PDB entry 7JN7 | electron microscopy, 3.30 A resolution | chains A and D of the 4 polymer chains in the assembly

[Chain A (and D)]
Name: Dipeptidyl peptidase 9
Source organism: Homo sapiens
Notes: EC 3.4.14.5; chain D of this document is another copy of the same molecule, construct and numbering; everything in this record applies to it too
UniProtKB: Q86TI2 (DPP9_HUMAN); numbering as in UniProt (aligned over 1-863)
Chain sequence (891 residues; numbered -27 to 863; the number before each row is that of its first residue; numbers below 1 keep their minus sign (Met-27 is residue -27)):
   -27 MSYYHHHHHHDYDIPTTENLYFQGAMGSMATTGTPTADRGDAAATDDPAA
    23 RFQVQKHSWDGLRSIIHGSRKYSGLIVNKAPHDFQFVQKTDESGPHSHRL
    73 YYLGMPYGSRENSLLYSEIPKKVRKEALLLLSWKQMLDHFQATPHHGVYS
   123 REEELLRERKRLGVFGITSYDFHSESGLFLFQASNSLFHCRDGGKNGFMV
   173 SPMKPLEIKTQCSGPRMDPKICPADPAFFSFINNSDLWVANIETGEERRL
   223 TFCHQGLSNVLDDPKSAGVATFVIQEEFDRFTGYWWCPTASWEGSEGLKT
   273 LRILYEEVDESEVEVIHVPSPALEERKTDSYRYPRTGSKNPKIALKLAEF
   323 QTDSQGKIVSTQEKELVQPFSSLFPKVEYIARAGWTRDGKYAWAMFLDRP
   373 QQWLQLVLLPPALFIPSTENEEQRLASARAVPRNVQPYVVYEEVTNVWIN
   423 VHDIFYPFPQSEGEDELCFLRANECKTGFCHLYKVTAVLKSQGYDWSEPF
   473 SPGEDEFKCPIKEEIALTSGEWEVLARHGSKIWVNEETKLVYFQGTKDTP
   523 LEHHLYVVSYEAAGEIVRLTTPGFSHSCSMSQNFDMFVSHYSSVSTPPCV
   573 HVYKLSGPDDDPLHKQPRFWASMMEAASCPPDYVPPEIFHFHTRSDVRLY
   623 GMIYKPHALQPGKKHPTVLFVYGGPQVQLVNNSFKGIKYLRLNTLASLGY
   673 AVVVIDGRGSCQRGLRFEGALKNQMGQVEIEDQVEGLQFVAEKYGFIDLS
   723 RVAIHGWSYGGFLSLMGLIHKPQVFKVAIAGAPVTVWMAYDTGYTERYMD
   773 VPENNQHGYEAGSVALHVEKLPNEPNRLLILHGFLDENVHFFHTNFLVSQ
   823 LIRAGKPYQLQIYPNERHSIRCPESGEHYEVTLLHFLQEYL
Disordered / not traced: -27 to 17 (chain D: -27 to 17, 44-52, 77-85, 110-138)
Covalently attached groups: compound GK2 linked to Ser730
Construct notes: expression tag (-27 to 0)
Residues lining bound ligands: GK2 ([(2R)-1-[(2R)-2-azanyl-3-methyl-butanoyl]pyrrolidin-2-yl]boronic acid): Arg133, Glu248, Glu249, Tyr644, Gln648, Tyr731, Val756, Trp759, Tyr762, Tyr766, Asn810, Val811, His840
Swiss-Prot annotation at these positions:
  - active site (Charge relay system): Ser730, Asp808, His840
  - binding site (Val-boroPro): Ser730
  - modified residue: Ala2 (N-acetylalanine)
  - natural variant: Arg82 to Leu863 (deletion: In HATIS), Gly138 (G138S: In HATIS), Ser185 to Leu863 (deletion: In HATIS), Gln822 to Leu863 (deletion: In HATIS)
  - mutagenesis: Arg96 to Lys97 (Reduced interaction with CARD8 without affecting the peptidase activity), Leu100 to Leu101 (Reduced interaction with NLRP1 and CARD8 without affecting the peptidase activity), Leu102 to Leu103 (Reduced interaction with CARD8 without affecting the peptidase activity), Leu102 (L102E: Reduced interaction with NLRP1 without affecting the peptidase activity), Glu597 (E597R: Reduced interaction with NLRP1 without affecting the peptidase activity), Ser730 (S730A: Abolished dipeptidyl peptidase activity and ability to sequester NLRP1 and inhibit pyroptosis)
From the paper describing this entry:
  - conformationally variable residues (order/disorder transition): Arg133
  - binding site for GK2: Ser730
  - mutagenesis - K93E/K94E: decreased expression

[Interface between chain A and chain D]
Residue-residue contacts (82):
  Trp31(A) - Asn795(D)
  Trp31(A) - Pro797(D)
  Trp31(A) - Gly827(D)  hydrogen bond (side chain-backbone)
  Trp31(A) - Pro829(D)
  Arg35(A) - Gly827(D)
  Val287(A) - Lys299(D)  hydrogen bond (backbone-side chain)
  Ile288(A) - Arg298(D)
  His289(A) - Arg298(D)  hydrogen bond (backbone-backbone)
  His289(A) - Lys299(D)
  His289(A) - Thr300(D)  hydrogen bond (side chain-backbone)
  Leu295(A) - Phe814(D)
  Leu295(A) - Asn817(D)
  Glu296(A) - Phe814(D)
  Arg298(A) - Ile288(D)
  Arg298(A) - His289(D)  hydrogen bond (backbone-backbone)
  Arg298(A) - Tyr305(D)
  Arg298(A) - Arg307(D)
  Arg298(A) - Ala761(D)  hydrogen bond (side chain-backbone)
  Arg298(A) - Phe814(D)
  Lys299(A) - Val287(D)
  Lys299(A) - His289(D)
  Thr300(A) - His289(D)  hydrogen bond (backbone-side chain)
  Thr300(A) - Thr300(D)
  Tyr305(A) - Arg298(D)
  Arg307(A) - Arg298(D)
  Ala761(A) - Arg298(D)
  Asn795(A) - Trp31(D)
  Asn795(A) - Asp32(D)
  Pro797(A) - Trp31(D)
  Pro797(A) - His857(D)
  Asn798(A) - Tyr862(D)  hydrogen bond
  Phe806(A) - Phe806(D)  hydrophobic
  Phe806(A) - Asn817(D)
  Phe813(A) - Phe806(D)  hydrophobic
  Phe814(A) - Leu295(D)
  Phe814(A) - Glu296(D)
  Phe814(A) - Arg298(D)
  Asn817(A) - Leu295(D)
  Asn817(A) - Phe806(D)
  Asn817(A) - Ile834(D)
  Asn817(A) - Pro836(D)
  Phe818(A) - Glu296(D)
  Val820(A) - Ile834(D)
  Val820(A) - Pro836(D)  hydrophobic
  Ser821(A) - Pro836(D)
  Ser821(A) - Asn837(D)  hydrogen bond
  Ile824(A) - Ile834(D)
  Ile824(A) - Tyr835(D)  hydrophobic
  Ile824(A) - Pro836(D)
  Ile824(A) - Ser847(D)
  Ile824(A) - His850(D)
  Arg825(A) - Glu846(D)  salt bridge
  Gly827(A) - Trp31(D)  hydrogen bond (backbone-side chain)
  Gly827(A) - Arg35(D)
  Lys828(A) - Trp31(D)
  Lys828(A) - His850(D)  hydrogen bond (backbone-side chain)
  Pro829(A) - Trp31(D)
  Tyr830(A) - Gln833(D)  hydrogen bond (backbone-side chain)
  Tyr830(A) - Ile834(D)  hydrogen bond (side chain-backbone)
  Tyr830(A) - His850(D)
  Gln831(A) - Gln831(D)
  Leu832(A) - Leu832(D)
  Leu832(A) - Ile834(D)  hydrophobic
  Gln833(A) - Tyr830(D)  hydrogen bond (side chain-backbone)
  Ile834(A) - Val820(D)
  Ile834(A) - Ile824(D)
  Ile834(A) - Tyr830(D)  hydrogen bond (backbone-side chain)
  Ile834(A) - Leu832(D)  hydrophobic
  Tyr835(A) - Ile824(D)  hydrophobic
  Pro836(A) - Asn817(D)
  Pro836(A) - Val820(D)  hydrophobic
  Pro836(A) - Ser821(D)
  Pro836(A) - Ile824(D)
  Glu846(A) - Arg825(D)
  Ser847(A) - Ile824(D)
  His850(A) - Ile824(D)
  His850(A) - Lys828(D)  hydrogen bond (side chain-backbone)
  His850(A) - Tyr830(D)
  His857(A) - Pro797(D)
  His857(A) - Asn798(D)
  Tyr862(A) - Asn798(D)  hydrogen bond
  Tyr862(A) - Tyr862(D)
Also at the interface, not in a pair above, chain A (45 interface residues in all): Glu286, Glu297, His812, Leu823, Ala826
Also at the interface, not in a pair above, chain D (47 interface residues in all): Glu286, Glu297, Glu796, His812, Phe813, Leu823, Ala826

[Summary]
45 residues of chain A and 47 residues of chain D are in contact, with 17 hydrogen bonds and 1 salt bridge.
Polar pairs include Arg825(A)-Glu846(D), Trp31(A)-Gly827(D) and Val287(A)-Lys299(D). Covalently linked
compound GK2: at Ser730(A). From the paper: a binding site for GK2 at Ser730(A); K93E/K94E of chain A reduce
expression.
Both chains are Dipeptidyl peptidase 9 (Homo sapiens). Entry 7JN7 (Human DPP9-CARD8 complex) was determined by
electron microscopy (same publication as 7JKQ).
